2F8V - chains A and T of the 3 polymer chains in the assembly; structure by X-ray diffraction, 2.75 A resolution.

== Chain A ==
Name: N2B-Titin Isoform
Source organism: Homo sapiens
Notes: fragment: Domains Z1Z2, residues 1-196
UniProt: Q8WZ42 (Q8WZ42_HUMAN); residues 1-196 here = UniProt positions 1-196
Chain sequence (201 residues; numbered 1 to 201; the number before each row is that of its first residue):
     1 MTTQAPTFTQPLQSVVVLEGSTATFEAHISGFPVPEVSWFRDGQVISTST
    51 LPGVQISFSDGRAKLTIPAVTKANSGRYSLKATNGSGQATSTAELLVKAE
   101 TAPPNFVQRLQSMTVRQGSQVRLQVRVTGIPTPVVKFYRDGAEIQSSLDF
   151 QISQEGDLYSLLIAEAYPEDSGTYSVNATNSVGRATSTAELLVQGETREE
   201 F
Disordered / not traced: 1, 196-201
Construct notes: cloning artifact (197-201)

== Chain T ==
Name: Telethonin
Source organism: Homo sapiens
UniProt: O15273 (TELT_HUMAN); numbering as in UniProt (aligned over 1-167)
Chain sequence (167 residues; row label = number of the first residue in the row):
     1 MATSELSSEVSEENSERREAFWAEWKDLTLSTRPEEGSSLHEEDTQRHET
    51 YHQQGQSQVLVQRSPWLMMRMGILGRGLQEYQLPYQRVLPLPIFTPAKMG
   101 ATKEEREDTPIQLQELLALETALGGQSVDRQEVAEITKQLPPVVPVSKPG
   151 ALRRSLSRSMSQEAQRG
Disordered / not traced: 89-167
Construct notes: engineered mutation Ser8 (Cys in O15273), Ser15 (Cys in O15273), Ser38 (Cys in O15273), Ser57 (Cys in O15273), Ser127 (Cys in O15273)
Curated features (UniProtKB/Swiss-Prot):
  - modified residue: Ser39 (Phosphoserine)

== Interface between chain A and chain T ==
Contacting residue pairs (65; chain A residue first):
  Thr3(A) with Glu16(T), hydrogen bond
  Ala5(A) with Asn14(T)
  Thr7(A) with Glu12(T), hydrogen bond
  Phe8(A) with Val10(T), hydrophobic; Glu12(T), hydrogen bond (backbone-side chain)
  Thr9(A) with Trp66(T)
  Pro11(A) with Val10(T), hydrophobic
  Gln13(A) with Ser8(T); Asp27(T); Gln62(T); Arg63(T); Ser64(T); Arg70(T)
  Ser14(A) with Leu6(T); Ser8(T); Asp27(T), hydrogen bond (backbone-side chain); Leu28(T); Gln62(T)
  Val16(A) with Leu28(T), hydrophobic; Leu60(T), hydrophobic; Leu74(T), hydrophobic
  Ser86(A) with Asn14(T); Ser15(T), hydrogen bond (backbone-side chain); Glu16(T)
  Gly87(A) with Glu13(T)
  Gln88(A) with Glu12(T); Glu13(T), hydrogen bond (backbone-backbone)
  Ala89(A) with Ser11(T); Glu12(T)
  Thr90(A) with Val10(T); Ser11(T), hydrogen bond (backbone-backbone)
  Ser91(A) with Glu9(T)
  Thr92(A) with Ser8(T); Glu9(T), hydrogen bond (backbone-backbone)
  Glu94(A) with Leu6(T)
  Leu96(A) with Ser4(T)
  Lys98(A) with Leu30(T)
  Pro103(A) with Gly55(T)
  Pro104(A) with Gln53(T)
  Asn105(A) with Tyr51(T); Gln53(T), hydrogen bond
  Phe106(A) with Tyr51(T), hydrogen bond (backbone-side chain)
  Arg109(A) with Glu42(T), salt bridge; Tyr51(T)
  Gln111(A) with Arg47(T); Glu49(T)
  Ser112(A) with Arg47(T), hydrogen bond (side chain-backbone); His48(T), hydrogen bond (side chain-backbone); Glu49(T)
  Val182(A) with Gly55(T); Gln56(T), hydrogen bond (backbone-backbone)
  Gly183(A) with Glu35(T); Gln54(T)
  Arg184(A) with His52(T), hydrogen bond; Gln53(T); Gln54(T), hydrogen bond (backbone-backbone)
  Ala185(A) with His52(T); Gln53(T)
  Thr186(A) with Tyr51(T); His52(T), hydrogen bond (backbone-backbone)
  Ser187(A) with Thr50(T)
  Thr188(A) with Glu49(T); Thr50(T), hydrogen bond
  Ala189(A) with His48(T)
  Glu190(A) with His48(T), hydrogen bond (backbone-backbone)
Other interface residues (no listed pair), chain A (41 interface residues in all): Pro6, Leu12, Arg77, Ala93, Leu110, Ser181
Other interface residues (no listed pair), chain T (36 interface residues in all): Ser7, Trp25, Gln58

== Summary ==
The interface between chain A and chain T involves 41 residues on one side and 36 on the other; the contacts
include 18 hydrogen bonds and 1 salt bridge. Among the polar pairs are Arg109(A)-Glu42(T), Thr3(A)-Glu16(T)
and Thr7(A)-Glu12(T).
Chain A is N2B-Titin Isoform and chain T is Telethonin, both from Homo sapiens; the structure, Structure of
full length telethonin in complex with the N-terminus of titin, was determined by X-ray diffraction.
